9C9W - chains C and E of the 7 polymer chains in the assembly; structure by electron microscopy, 4.25 A resolution (low resolution: residue-level contacts below are approximate; hydrogen-bond / salt-bridge calls are withheld).

[Chain C]
Protein: DNA topoisomerase 3-beta-1
Organism: Homo sapiens
Notes: EC 5.6.2.1
UniProt: O95985 (TOP3B_HUMAN); numbering as in UniProt (aligned over 1-611)
Sequence (612 residues; numbered 0 to 611; the number before each row is that of its first residue; numbering starts at 0):
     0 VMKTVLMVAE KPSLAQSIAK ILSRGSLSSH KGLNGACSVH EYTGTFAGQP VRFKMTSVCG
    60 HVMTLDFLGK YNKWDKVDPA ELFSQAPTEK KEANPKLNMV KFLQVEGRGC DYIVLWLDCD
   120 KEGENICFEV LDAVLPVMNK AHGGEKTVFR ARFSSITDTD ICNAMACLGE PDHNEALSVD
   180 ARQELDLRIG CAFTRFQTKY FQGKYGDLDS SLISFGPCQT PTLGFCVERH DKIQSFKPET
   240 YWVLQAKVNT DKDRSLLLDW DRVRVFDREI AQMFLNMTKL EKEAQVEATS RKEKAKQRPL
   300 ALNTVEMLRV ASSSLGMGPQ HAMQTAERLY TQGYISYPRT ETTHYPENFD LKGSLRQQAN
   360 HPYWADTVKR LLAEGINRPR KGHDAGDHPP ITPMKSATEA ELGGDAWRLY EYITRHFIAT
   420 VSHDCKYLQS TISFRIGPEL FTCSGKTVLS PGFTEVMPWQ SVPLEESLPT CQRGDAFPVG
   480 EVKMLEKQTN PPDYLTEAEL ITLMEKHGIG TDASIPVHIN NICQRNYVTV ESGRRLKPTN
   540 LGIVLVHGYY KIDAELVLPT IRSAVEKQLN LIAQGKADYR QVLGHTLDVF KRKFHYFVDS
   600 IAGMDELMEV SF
Construct notes: expression tag (0)
Modified positions: Tyr336 (O-phosphotyrosine; PTR)
Ion coordination: Mn2+: Glu9 (shared with DA24(E) of chain E)
Curated features (UniProtKB/Swiss-Prot):
  - active site: Tyr336 (O-(5'-phospho-DNA)-tyrosine intermediate)
Reported in the primary citation:
  - conformationally variable residues (domain motion, loop rearrangement): Phe235 to Glu238, Tyr336, Thr488 to Leu494

[Chain E]
Molecule: 23-nt DNA strand
Sequence (23 nucleotides; numbered 2 to 24; the number before each row is that of its first residue):
     2 CAGATCAGAA TGAATATACT AAA
Ion coordination: Mn2+: DA24 (shared with Glu9(C) of chain C)

[How chain C and chain E interact]
Pairs across the interface (32):
  Glu9(C) - DA24(E)
  Gly59(C) - DA24(E)
  His60(C) - DA24(E)
  Asp65(C) - DC20(E)
  Phe66(C) - DC20(E)
  Asn71(C) - DC20(E)
  Trp73(C) - DA19(E)
  Trp73(C) - DC20(E)
  Glu121(C) - DA23(E)
  Glu121(C) - DA24(E)
  Arg181(C) - DA23(E)
  Leu186(C) - DT21(E)
  Cys190(C) - DC20(E)
  Arg194(C) - DC20(E)
  Ser210(C) - DT18(E)
  Leu211(C) - DA19(E)
  Leu211(C) - DC20(E)
  Ser213(C) - DT21(E)
  Pro216(C) - DT21(E)
  Pro216(C) - DA22(E)
  Cys217(C) - DA22(E)
  Gln218(C) - DT21(E)
  Gln218(C) - DA22(E)
  Tyr336(C) - DA24(E)
  Thr510(C) - DA23(E)
  Thr510(C) - DA24(E)
  Ala512(C) - DA24(E)
  Ser513(C) - DA23(E)
  His517(C) - DA22(E)
  His517(C) - DA23(E)
  Arg524(C) - DT21(E)
  Arg561(C) - DA23(E)
Other interface residues (no listed pair), chain C (35 interface residues in all): Leu64, Asn93, Asp185, Gly189, Thr193, Thr197, Gln201, Ser209, Gly215, Gly509

[Overview]
The interface between chain C and chain E involves 35 residues on one side and 7 on the other. The Mn2+ site
is built by Glu9(C) and DA24(E). UniProt lists active-site residue Tyr336(C) on chain C. From the paper:
conformational variability at Phe235(C), Tyr336(C) and Thr488(C).
Here chain C is DNA topoisomerase 3-beta-1 (Homo sapiens) and chain E is a 23-nt DNA strand. Entry 9C9W
(Dimerized human TOP3B-TDRD3 core complex with a DNA mismatch bubble) was determined by electron microscopy
(same publication as 9C9Y, 9CA0, 9CA1, 9CA4, 9CAG, 9CAH and 3 further entries).
